PDB entry 5CZ7 | X-ray diffraction, 2.50 A resolution | chains Z and a of the 28 polymer chains in the assembly

# Chain Z
Name: Proteasome subunit beta type-6
Organism: Saccharomyces cerevisiae (strain ATCC 204508 / S288c)
Notes: EC 3.4.25.1
UniProt: P23724 (PSB6_YEAST); residues 1-222 here correspond to UniProt positions 20-241 (UniProt number = residue number + 19)
Chain sequence (222 residues; row label = number of the first residue in the row):
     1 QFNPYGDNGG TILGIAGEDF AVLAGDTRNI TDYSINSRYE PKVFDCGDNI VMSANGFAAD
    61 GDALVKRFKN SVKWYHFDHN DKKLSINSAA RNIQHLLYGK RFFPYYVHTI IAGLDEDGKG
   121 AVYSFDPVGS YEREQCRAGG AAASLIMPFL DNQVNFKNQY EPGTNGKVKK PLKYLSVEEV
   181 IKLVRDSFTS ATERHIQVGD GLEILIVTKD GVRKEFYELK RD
Metal / ion sites: Mg2+: Thr192, His195, Val198

# Chain a
Name: Proteasome subunit beta type-7
Organism: Saccharomyces cerevisiae (strain ATCC 204508 / S288c)
Notes: EC 3.4.25.1
UniProt: P30657 (PSB7_YEAST); residues -12 to 233 here correspond to UniProt positions 21-266 (UniProt number = residue number + 33)
Chain sequence (246 residues; numbered -12 to 233; the number before each row is that of its first residue; numbers below 1 keep their minus sign (Thr-12 is residue -12)):
   -12 TQIANAGASP MVNTQQPIVT GTSVISMKYD NGVIIAADNL GSYGSLLRFN GVERLIPVGD
    48 NTVVGISGDI SDMQHIERLL KDLVTENAYD NPLADAEEAL EPSYIFEYLA TVMYQRRSKM
   108 NPLWNAIIVA GVQSNGDQFL RYVNLLGVTY SSPTLATGFG AHMANPLLRK VVDRESDIPK
   168 TTVQVAEEAI VNAMRVLYYR DARSSRNFSL AIIDKNTGLT FKKNLQVENM KWDFAKDIKG
   228 YGTQKI
Unresolved in the structure: -12 to 0

# Chain Z / chain a interface
Residue-residue contacts (40):
  Gln1(Z) - Thr1(a)  hydrogen bond
  Phe2(Z) - Thr1(a)
  Phe2(Z) - Arg104(a)
  Phe2(Z) - Met107(a)
  Phe2(Z) - Pro109(a)  hydrophobic
  Phe2(Z) - Leu132(a)  hydrophobic
  Phe2(Z) - Leu133(a)  hydrophobic
  Asn3(Z) - Leu133(a)
  Pro4(Z) - Arg104(a)  hydrogen bond (backbone-side chain)
  Pro4(Z) - Met107(a)  hydrophobic
  Pro4(Z) - Leu133(a)
  Tyr5(Z) - Arg104(a)
  Asn8(Z) - Val135(a)
  Asn29(Z) - Tyr137(a)
  Ser34(Z) - His149(a)  hydrogen bond
  Ile35(Z) - Arg156(a)  hydrogen bond (backbone-side chain)
  Asn36(Z) - Tyr137(a)
  Asn36(Z) - Ser139(a)
  Asn36(Z) - Arg156(a)
  Ser37(Z) - Ser138(a)  hydrogen bond (side chain-backbone)
  Glu40(Z) - Arg128(a)  salt bridge
  Glu40(Z) - Tyr137(a)
  Glu40(Z) - Ser138(a)  hydrogen bond (side chain-backbone)
  Phe57(Z) - Arg104(a)
  Phe57(Z) - Leu133(a)
  Phe57(Z) - Val135(a)  hydrophobic
  Ala59(Z) - Tyr101(a)
  Ala59(Z) - Leu133(a)
  Ala59(Z) - Gly134(a)
  Ala59(Z) - Val135(a)
  Asp60(Z) - Tyr101(a)  hydrogen bond
  Asp60(Z) - Arg104(a)  salt bridge
  Asp62(Z) - Thr136(a)  hydrogen bond
  Ala63(Z) - Tyr101(a)
  Lys66(Z) - Glu94(a)  salt bridge
  Phe103(Z) - Ser105(a)
  Tyr105(Z) - Tyr101(a)
  Glu218(Z) - Arg161(a)  salt bridge
  Arg221(Z) - Asp160(a)  salt bridge
  Arg221(Z) - Arg161(a)
Other interface residues (no listed pair), chain Z (25 interface residues in all): Gly6, Arg38, Tyr39
Other interface residues (no listed pair), chain a (22 interface residues in all): Trp111, Leu142

# In short
25 residues of chain Z and 22 residues of chain a are in contact; the contacts include 8 hydrogen bonds and 5
salt bridges. Polar contacts include Glu40(Z)-Arg128(a), Asp60(Z)-Arg104(a) and Lys66(Z)-Glu94(a). The Mg2+
site is built by Thr192(Z), His195(Z) and Val198(Z).
Here chain Z is Proteasome subunit beta type-6 and chain a is Proteasome subunit beta type-7, both from
Saccharomyces cerevisiae (strain ATCC 204508 / S288c). Entry 5CZ7 (Yeast 20S proteasome beta5-T1A beta5-K81R
double mutant in complex with Bortezomib, propeptide expressed in cis) was determined by X-ray diffraction
(same publication as 5CZ4, 5CZ5, 5CZ6, 5CZ8, 5CZ9, 5CZA and 16 further entries).
